8PWL - chains A and B; structure by electron microscopy, 4.73 A resolution (low resolution: residue-level contacts below are approximate; hydrogen-bond / salt-bridge calls are withheld).

Chain A (and B):
Molecule: E3 ubiquitin-protein ligase HACE1
From: Homo sapiens
Notes: EC 2.3.2.26; chain B of this document is another copy of the same molecule, construct and numbering; everything in this record applies to it too
UniProt: Q8IYU2 (HACE1_HUMAN); residues 1-909 here = UniProt positions 1-909
Chain sequence (910 residues; numbered 0 to 909; the number before each row is that of its first residue; numbering starts at 0):
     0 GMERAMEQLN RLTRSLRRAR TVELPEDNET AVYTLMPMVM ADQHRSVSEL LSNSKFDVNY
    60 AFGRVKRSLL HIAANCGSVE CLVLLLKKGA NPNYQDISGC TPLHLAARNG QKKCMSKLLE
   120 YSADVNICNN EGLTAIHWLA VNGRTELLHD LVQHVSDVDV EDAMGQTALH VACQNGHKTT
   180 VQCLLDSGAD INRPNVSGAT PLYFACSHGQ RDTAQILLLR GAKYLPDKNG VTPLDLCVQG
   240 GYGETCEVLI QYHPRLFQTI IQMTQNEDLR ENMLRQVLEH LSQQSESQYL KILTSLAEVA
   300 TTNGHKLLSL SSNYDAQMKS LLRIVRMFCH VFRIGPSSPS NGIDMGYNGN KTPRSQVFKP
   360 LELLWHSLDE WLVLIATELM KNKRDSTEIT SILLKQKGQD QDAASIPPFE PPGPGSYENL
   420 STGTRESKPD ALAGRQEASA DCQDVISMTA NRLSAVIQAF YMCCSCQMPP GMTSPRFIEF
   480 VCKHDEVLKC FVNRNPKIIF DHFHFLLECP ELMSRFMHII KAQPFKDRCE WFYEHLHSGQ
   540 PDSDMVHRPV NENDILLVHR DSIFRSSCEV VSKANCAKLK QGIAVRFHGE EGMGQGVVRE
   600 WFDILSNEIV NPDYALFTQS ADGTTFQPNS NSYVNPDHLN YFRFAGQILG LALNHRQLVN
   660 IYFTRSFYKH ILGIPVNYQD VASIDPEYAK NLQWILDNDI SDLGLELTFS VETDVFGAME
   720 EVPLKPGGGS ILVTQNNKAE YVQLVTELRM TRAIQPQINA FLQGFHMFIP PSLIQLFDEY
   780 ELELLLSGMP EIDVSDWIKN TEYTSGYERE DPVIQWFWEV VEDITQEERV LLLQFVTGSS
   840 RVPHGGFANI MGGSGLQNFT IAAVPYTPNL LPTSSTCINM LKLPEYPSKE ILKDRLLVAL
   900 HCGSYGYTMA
Unresolved in the structure: 0, 337-349, 384-442, 903-909 (chain B: 0, 335-351, 384-442, 788-909)
Construct notes: expression tag (0)
Curated features (UniProtKB/Swiss-Prot):
  - region: Met1 to Val21 (N-terminal helix important for homodimerization)
  - active site: Cys876 (Glycyl thioester intermediate)
  - natural variant: Leu832 (deletion: In SPPRS)
  - mutagenesis: Leu8 (L8A/D: Exists as a mixture of monomer and dimer; promotes autoubiquitination and ubiquitination of RAC1), Leu11 (L11A: Exists as a mixture of monomer and dimer; promotes autoubiquitination and ubiquitination of RAC1; L11D: Monomeric; promotes autoubiquitination and ubiquitination of RAC1), Ser14 (S14E: Monomeric; promotes autoubiquitination and ubiquitination of RAC1), Leu15 (L15A/D: Monomeric; promotes autoubiquitination and ubiquitination of RAC1), Thr20 (T20E: Monomeric; promotes autoubiquitination and ubiquitination of RAC1), Val140 (V140A: Promotes ubiquitination of RAC1), Gln173 (Q173A: Impairs ubiquitination of RAC1), Asn174 (N174A: Impairs ubiquitination of RAC1), Gly175 (G175S: Impairs ubiquitination of RAC1), Ala204 (A204T: Impairs ubiquitination of RAC1), Arg332 (R332A: Promotes ubiquitination of RAC1), Arg353 (R353A: Promotes ubiquitination of RAC1), 6 further mutagenesis entries in UniProt
Reported in the primary citation:
  - self-association interface (contacts with another copy of this molecule); pairs are residue here / residue on that copy: Leu11-Trp693 (hydrophobic contact), Leu11-Ile694 (hydrophobic contact), Ser14-Tyr687, Leu15-Ile694 (hydrophobic contact), Leu15-Leu706, Thr20-Tyr687, Met1, Leu8, Leu11, Tyr32, Gln42, Arg44, Trp693, Leu704
  - mutagenesis - L8D, L11D, L15D, R107A: increased catalytic activity
  - catalytic residues: Cys876 (citing earlier work)
  - post-translational modification sites: Ser14, Thr20, Tyr687 (citing earlier work)
  - mutagenesis - T12E, L704D: unchanged binding to another copy of this molecule
  - mutagenesis - S14E, T20E: increased catalytic activity on RAC1
  - mutagenesis - I694D, L704D, L706D: abolished catalytic activity on Ub discharge from the E2
  - disease-associated variants - G175S: decreased catalytic activity on RAC1 (citing earlier work)

Interface between chain A and chain B:
Pairs across the interface (70):
  Leu8(A) - Leu702(B)
  Leu8(A) - Leu704(B)
  Leu11(A) - Asn690(B)
  Leu11(A) - Trp693(B)
  Thr12(A) - Glu705(B)
  Ser14(A) - Tyr687(B)
  Ser14(A) - Asn690(B)
  Leu15(A) - Thr707(B)
  Leu15(A) - Val710(B)
  Arg16(A) - Thr707(B)
  Arg16(A) - Ser709(B)
  Arg16(A) - Val710(B)
  Arg16(A) - Glu711(B)
  Arg16(A) - Glu720(B)
  Arg17(A) - Glu711(B)
  Arg17(A) - Met718(B)
  Ala18(A) - Tyr687(B)
  Val21(A) - Asn690(B)
  Glu22(A) - Glu686(B)
  Pro24(A) - Glu686(B)
  Tyr32(A) - Gln618(B)
  Tyr32(A) - Ala620(B)
  Ala40(A) - Phe715(B)
  Asp41(A) - Gly716(B)
  Gln42(A) - Asp713(B)
  His43(A) - Gly716(B)
  Arg44(A) - Gly716(B)
  Arg44(A) - Met718(B)
  Ser45(A) - Asp713(B)
  Arg63(A) - Gln618(B)
  Arg66(A) - Gln618(B)
  Glu551(A) - Glu551(B)
  Asn552(A) - Glu551(B)
  Gln618(A) - Tyr32(B)
  Ser619(A) - Tyr32(B)
  Ala620(A) - Tyr32(B)
  Asn630(A) - Met39(B)
  Asn630(A) - Ala40(B)
  Asp684(A) - Arg19(B)
  Glu686(A) - Pro24(B)
  Tyr687(A) - Ser14(B)
  Tyr687(A) - Leu15(B)
  Tyr687(A) - Ala18(B)
  Tyr687(A) - Arg19(B)
  Tyr687(A) - Thr20(B)
  Asn690(A) - Leu11(B)
  Trp693(A) - Leu8(B)
  Trp693(A) - Leu11(B)
  Leu704(A) - Thr12(B)
  Glu705(A) - Thr12(B)
  Glu705(A) - Arg16(B)
  Leu706(A) - Leu15(B)
  Val710(A) - Leu15(B)
  Val710(A) - Arg16(B)
  Glu711(A) - Arg16(B)
  Glu711(A) - Arg17(B)
  Asp713(A) - Gln42(B)
  Asp713(A) - Arg44(B)
  Val714(A) - Gln42(B)
  Phe715(A) - Ala40(B)
  Phe715(A) - Gln42(B)
  Gly716(A) - Ala40(B)
  Gly716(A) - Asp41(B)
  Gly716(A) - Gln42(B)
  Gly716(A) - Arg44(B)
  Ala717(A) - Arg44(B)
  Tyr740(A) - Leu15(B)
  Arg748(A) - Arg19(B)
  Arg748(A) - Pro36(B)
  Gly852(A) - Glu28(B)
Other interface residues (no listed pair), chain A (53 interface residues in all): Arg19, Thr33, Met35, Met39, Gly622, Leu702, Thr712, Met718, Ser853
Other interface residues (no listed pair), chain B (51 interface residues in all): Arg13, Thr33, His43, Ser45, Val549, Thr617, Ser619, Gly622, Asn628, Ile683, Ile694, Gly703, Ala717
From the paper, about this interface:
  - residue pairs: Leu706(A)-Leu15(B), Ile694(B)-Leu15(A)

In short:
Chain A and chain B form an interface of 53 and 51 residues respectively. The paper describes contacts between
Leu706(A) and Leu15(B) and Ile694(B) and Leu15(A). From the paper: the catalytic residue Cys876(A); L8D, L11D
and L15D of chain A, among others, increase catalytic activity; 11 substitutions were tested in all.
Chain A and chain B are both E3 ubiquitin-protein ligase HACE1 (Homo sapiens); the structure, Cryo-EM
structure of a full-length HACE1 dimer, was determined by electron microscopy.
